9FO5 - chains B and C of the 4 polymer chains in the assembly; structure by electron microscopy, 2.69 A resolution.

== Chain B ==
Name: Capsid protein VP2
Organism: Human coxsackievirus A9 (strain Griggs)
UniProt: P21404 (POLG_CXA9); residues 1-261 here correspond to UniProt positions 70-330 (UniProt number = residue number + 69)
Sequence (261 residues; numbered 1 to 261; the number before each row is that of its first residue):
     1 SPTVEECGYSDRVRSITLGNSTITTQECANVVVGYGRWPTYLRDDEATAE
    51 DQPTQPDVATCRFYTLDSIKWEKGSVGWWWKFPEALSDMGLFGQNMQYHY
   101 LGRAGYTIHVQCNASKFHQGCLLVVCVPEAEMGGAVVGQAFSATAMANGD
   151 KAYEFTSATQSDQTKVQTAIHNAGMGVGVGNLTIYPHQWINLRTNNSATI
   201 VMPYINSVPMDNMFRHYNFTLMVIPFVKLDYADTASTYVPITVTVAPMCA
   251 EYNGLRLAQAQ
Unresolved in the structure: 1-9, 260-261
Construct notes: variant V110 (Leu179 in P21404)
Curated features (UniProtKB/Swiss-Prot):
  - site: Q261 (Cleavage)

== Chain C ==
Name: Capsid protein VP3
Organism: Human coxsackievirus A9 (strain Griggs)
UniProt: P21404 (POLG_CXA9); residues 1-238 here correspond to UniProt positions 331-568 (UniProt number = residue number + 330)
Sequence (238 residues; row label = number of the first residue in the row):
     1 GLPTMNTPGSTQFLTSDDFQSPCALPQFDVTPSMNIPGEVKNLMEIAEVD
    51 SVVPVNNVQDTTDQMEMFRIPVTINAPLQQQVFGLRLQPGLDSVFKHTLL
   101 GEILNYYAHWSGSMKLTFVFCGSAMATGKFLIAYSPPGANPPKTRKDAML
   151 GTHIIWDIGLQSSCVLCVPWISQTHYRLVQQDEYTSAGYVTCWYQTGMIV
   201 PPGTPNSSSIMCFASACNDFSVRMLRDTPFISQDNKLQ
Unresolved in the structure: 1, 238
Curated features (UniProtKB/Swiss-Prot):
  - region: K236 to Q238 (Amphipathic alpha-helix)

== Interface between chain B and chain C ==
Pairs across the interface (53):
  Y35(B) - G38(C)
  R37(B) - N35(C)
  R37(B) - P37(C)
  E46(B) - M34(C)
  E46(B) - N35(C)  hydrogen bond (side chain-backbone)
  K116(B) - S123(C)  hydrogen bond (backbone-side chain)
  K116(B) - A124(C)  hydrogen bond (backbone-backbone)
  K116(B) - M125(C)
  F117(B) - S123(C)
  F117(B) - M125(C)  hydrophobic
  F117(B) - P202(C)
  F117(B) - G203(C)
  F117(B) - T204(C)
  F117(B) - P205(C)
  H118(B) - S123(C)
  Q119(B) - C121(C)
  Q119(B) - G122(C)
  Q119(B) - S123(C)
  Q119(B) - P205(C)
  Q119(B) - S207(C)  hydrogen bond (side chain-backbone)
  Q119(B) - S208(C)
  I170(B) - M65(C)  hydrophobic
  H171(B) - Q64(C)
  V179(B) - F68(C)  hydrophobic
  G180(B) - S51(C)
  G180(B) - V52(C)  hydrogen bond (backbone-backbone)
  N181(B) - H97(C)  hydrogen bond (side chain-backbone)
  N181(B) - T98(C)
  N181(B) - L99(C)  hydrogen bond (side chain-backbone)
  T183(B) - V49(C)
  T183(B) - D50(C)
  I184(B) - V49(C)  hydrophobic
  W189(B) - M211(C)  hydrophobic
  W189(B) - F213(C)  hydrophobic
  N191(B) - F120(C)
  R193(B) - F120(C)
  R193(B) - G122(C)
  R193(B) - S123(C)  hydrogen bond (side chain-backbone)
  R193(B) - A124(C)
  R193(B) - I158(C)
  R193(B) - G159(C)  hydrogen bond (side chain-backbone)
  R193(B) - S162(C)
  T194(B) - L160(C)
  Y204(B) - P37(C)
  N206(B) - M34(C)
  N206(B) - I36(C)
  F226(B) - M65(C)  hydrophobic
  F226(B) - R69(C)  hydrogen bond (backbone-side chain)
  F226(B) - M211(C)  hydrophobic
  V227(B) - C121(C)  hydrophobic
  K228(B) - E66(C)  salt bridge
  K228(B) - R69(C)
  A232(B) - G203(C)
Other interface residues (no listed pair), chain B (35 interface residues in all): G120, C121, S157, P203, I205, S207, V208, P209, P225, D230, Y231
Other interface residues (no listed pair), chain C (41 interface residues in all): I46, D63, V119, A126, P201, S209

== Summary ==
Chain B and chain C form an interface of 35 and 41 residues respectively; the contacts include 10 hydrogen
bonds and 1 salt bridge. Polar pairs include K228(B)-E66(C), E46(B)-N35(C) and K116(B)-S123(C).
Here chain B is Capsid protein VP2 and chain C is Capsid protein VP3, both from Human coxsackievirus A9
(strain Griggs). Entry 9FO5 (Coxsackievirus A9 bound with compound 19 (CL313)) was determined by electron
microscopy together with 8S7J, 9EXI, 9FA9, 9FCZ, 9FGN, 9FO2 and 9FP5 from the same study.
